6K7R - chains A and B; structure by X-ray diffraction, 1.54 A resolution.

Chain A (and B):
Protein: Thymidylate synthase
Organism: Penaeus vannamei
Notes: EC 2.1.1.45; chain B of this document is another copy of the same molecule, construct and numbering; everything in this record applies to it too
UniProt: C6GJB8 (C6GJB8_PENVA); numbering as in UniProt (aligned over 1-289)
Amino-acid sequence (292 residues; row label = number of the first residue in the row; numbers below 1 keep their minus sign (Ser-2 is residue -2)):
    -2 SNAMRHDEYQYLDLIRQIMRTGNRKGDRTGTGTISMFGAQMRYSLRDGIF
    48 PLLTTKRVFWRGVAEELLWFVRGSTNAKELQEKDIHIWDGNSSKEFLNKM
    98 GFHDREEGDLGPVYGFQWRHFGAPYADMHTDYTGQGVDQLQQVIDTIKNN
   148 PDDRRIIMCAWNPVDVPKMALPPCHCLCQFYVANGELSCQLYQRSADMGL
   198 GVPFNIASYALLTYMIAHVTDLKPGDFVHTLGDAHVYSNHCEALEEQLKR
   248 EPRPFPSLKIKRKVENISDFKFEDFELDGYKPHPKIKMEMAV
Unresolved in the structure: -2 to 1, 24-28, 282-289 (chain B: -2 to 1, 23-27, 288-289)
Construct notes: expression tag (-2 to 0)
Residues lining bound ligands: 2'-deoxyuridine 5'-monophosphate (UMP): Cys171, His172, Gln190, Arg191, Ser192, Ala193, Asp194, Gly198, Val199, Asn202, His232, Tyr234
Reported in the primary citation:
  - conformationally variable residues (order/disorder transition): Asn88 to Arg102
  - binding site for 2'-deoxyuridine 5'-monophosphate: Cys171, His172, Gln190, Ala193, Asp194, Asn202, His232, Tyr234
  - catalytic residues: Cys171
  - specificity-determining residues: Lys282 (proposed by the authors, not directly observed)
  - allosteric site: Gln139 (by similarity / conservation)

How chain A and chain B interact:
Residue-residue contacts - 97 pairs, chain A then chain B:
  Asn20(A) with Tyr178(B), hydrogen bond; Ala180(B); Asn181(B), hydrogen bond
  Lys22(A) with Asp149(B), salt bridge; Tyr178(B); Val179(B), hydrogen bond (side chain-backbone)
  Ser32(A) with Tyr178(B), hydrogen bond
  Phe34(A) with Arg39(B), hydrogen bond (backbone-side chain); Gln176(B); Tyr178(B), hydrophobic; Ser185(B); Cys186(B); Gln187(B)
  Gly35(A) with Gln37(B); Arg39(B), hydrogen bond (backbone-side chain); Gln187(B)
  Ala36(A) with Gln37(B), hydrogen bond (backbone-side chain)
  Gln37(A) with Gly35(B); Ala36(B), hydrogen bond (side chain-backbone); Gln37(B); Thr227(B)
  Arg39(A) with Phe34(B), hydrogen bond (side chain-backbone); Gly35(B), hydrogen bond (side chain-backbone)
  Phe118(A) with Asn159(B); Pro160(B); Val161(B), hydrophobic
  Gly119(A) with Val161(B)
  Val134(A) with Pro160(B)
  Gln136(A) with Pro160(B)
  Asp149(A) with Lys22(B), salt bridge
  Arg151(A) with Thr30(B); Arg191(B), hydrogen bond (backbone-side chain); Ser192(B), hydrogen bond; Asp230(B); His232(B); Tyr234(B), hydrogen bond
  Arg152(A) with Trp158(B); Pro169(B); Arg191(B)
  Ile154(A) with Trp158(B); Arg191(B)
  Cys156(A) with Trp158(B)
  Trp158(A) with Arg152(B); Ile154(B); Cys156(B)
  Asn159(A) with Phe118(B)
  Pro160(A) with Phe118(B); Val134(B); Gln136(B)
  Val161(A) with Phe118(B), hydrophobic; Gly119(B)
  Pro169(A) with Arg152(B)
  Cys173(A) with Ile154(B), hydrophobic; Leu174(B), hydrophobic
  Leu174(A) with Cys173(B), hydrophobic; Leu174(B), hydrophobic; Tyr189(B), hydrophobic
  Gln176(A) with Phe34(B); Tyr189(B), hydrogen bond; Arg191(B), hydrogen bond (side chain-backbone); Gly229(B)
  Tyr178(A) with Asn20(B), hydrogen bond; Lys22(B); Ser32(B), hydrogen bond; Met33(B); Phe34(B), hydrophobic; Asp230(B)
  Val179(A) with Lys22(B), hydrogen bond (backbone-side chain)
  Ala180(A) with Asn20(B)
  Asn181(A) with Asn20(B), hydrogen bond
  Ser185(A) with Phe34(B)
  Cys186(A) with Phe34(B)
  Gln187(A) with Phe34(B); Gly35(B); Tyr189(B), hydrogen bond; Thr227(B); Leu228(B), hydrogen bond (side chain-backbone); Gly229(B)
  Tyr189(A) with Leu174(B), hydrophobic; Gln176(B), hydrogen bond; Gln187(B), hydrogen bond; Tyr189(B), hydrophobic
  Arg191(A) with Arg151(B), hydrogen bond (side chain-backbone); Arg152(B); Ile154(B); Gln176(B), hydrogen bond (backbone-side chain)
  Ser192(A) with Arg151(B), hydrogen bond
  Thr227(A) with Gln37(B); Gln187(B); Thr227(B)
  Leu228(A) with Gln187(B), hydrogen bond (backbone-side chain)
  Gly229(A) with Gln176(B); Gln187(B)
  Asp230(A) with Arg151(B); Tyr178(B)
  His232(A) with Arg151(B)
  Tyr234(A) with Arg151(B), hydrogen bond
Also at the interface, not in a pair above, chain A (47 interface residues in all): Gly23, Thr30, Met33, Pro148, Phe177, Val225
Also at the interface, not in a pair above, chain B (45 interface residues in all): Phe177, Val225

In short:
The interface between chain A and chain B involves 47 residues on one side and 45 on the other, with 28
hydrogen bonds and 2 salt bridges. Among the polar pairs are Lys22(A)-Asp149(B), Asn20(A)-Tyr178(B) and
Asn20(A)-Asn181(B). From the paper: the catalytic residue Cys171(A); a binding site for 2'-deoxyuridine
5'-monophosphate at Cys171(A), His172(A) and Gln190(A) among others.
Chain A and chain B are both Thymidylate synthase (Penaeus vannamei); the structure, Crystal structure of
thymidylate synthase from shrimp, was determined by X-ray diffraction (same publication as 6K7Q and 6K7S).
